3LKP - chains A and B of the 3 polymer chains in the assembly; structure by X-ray diffraction, 1.80 A resolution.

Chain A:
Molecule: HLA class I histocompatibility antigen, B-35 alpha chain
Organism: Homo sapiens
UniProtKB: P30685 (1B35_HUMAN); residues 1-276 here correspond to UniProt positions 25-300 (UniProt number = residue number + 24)
Sequence (276 residues; numbered 1 to 276; the number before each row is that of its first residue):
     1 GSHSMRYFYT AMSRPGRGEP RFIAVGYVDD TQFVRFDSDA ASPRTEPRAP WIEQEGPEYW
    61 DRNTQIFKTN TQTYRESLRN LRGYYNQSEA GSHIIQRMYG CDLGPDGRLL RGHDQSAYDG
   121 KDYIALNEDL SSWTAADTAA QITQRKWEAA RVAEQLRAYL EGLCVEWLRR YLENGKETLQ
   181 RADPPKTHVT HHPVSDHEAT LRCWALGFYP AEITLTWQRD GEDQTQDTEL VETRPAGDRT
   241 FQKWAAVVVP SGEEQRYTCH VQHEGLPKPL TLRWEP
Disulfides: Cys101-Cys164, Cys203-Cys259

Chain B:
Molecule: Beta-2-microglobulin
Organism: Homo sapiens
UniProtKB: P61769 (B2MG_HUMAN); residues 1-99 here correspond to UniProt positions 21-119 (UniProt number = residue number + 20)
Sequence (100 residues; each row starts with the number of its first residue; numbering starts at 0):
     0 MIQRTPKIQV YSRHPAENGK SNFLNCYVSG FHPSDIEVDL LKNGERIEKV EHSDLSFSKD
    60 WSFYLLYYTE FTPTEKDEYA CRVNHVTLSQ PKIVKWDRDM
Differences from the reference sequence: initiating methionine (0)
Disulfides: Cys25-Cys80

How chain A and chain B interact:
Contacting residue pairs - 63 pairs, chain A then chain B:
  Phe8(A) with Ser55(B); Phe56(B)
  Tyr9(A) with Phe56(B)
  Thr10(A) with Phe56(B); Phe62(B)
  Met12(A) with Ser33(B); Asp34(B)
  Arg17(A) with Asp34(B), salt bridge
  Ile23(A) with Leu54(B), hydrophobic
  Val25(A) with Asp53(B); Leu54(B); Ser55(B)
  Tyr27(A) with Ser55(B), hydrogen bond; Tyr63(B), hydrogen bond
  Gln32(A) with Asp53(B), hydrogen bond
  Arg35(A) with Asp53(B), salt bridge
  Arg48(A) with Asp53(B), salt bridge
  His93(A) with Met0(B)
  Ile94(A) with Pro32(B), hydrophobic; Ser33(B)
  Gln96(A) with His31(B), hydrogen bond; Phe56(B); Trp60(B), hydrogen bond (side chain-backbone); Phe62(B)
  Arg97(A) with Phe56(B)
  Met98(A) with Phe56(B), hydrophobic; Lys58(B); Trp60(B), hydrophobic
  Gln115(A) with Trp60(B)
  Ser116(A) with Trp60(B)
  Ala117(A) with Trp60(B)
  Asp119(A) with Met0(B); His31(B)
  Gly120(A) with Arg3(B), hydrogen bond (backbone-side chain); His31(B); Trp60(B)
  Asp122(A) with Trp60(B), hydrogen bond
  His192(A) with Asp98(B), salt bridge
  Arg202(A) with Asp98(B), hydrogen bond (side chain-backbone); Met99(B)
  Trp204(A) with Asp98(B); Met99(B)
  Val231(A) with Gln8(B)
  Glu232(A) with Lys6(B), salt bridge; Gln8(B), hydrogen bond (backbone-side chain); Tyr26(B); Ser28(B), hydrogen bond
  Thr233(A) with Tyr26(B)
  Arg234(A) with Gln8(B), hydrogen bond; Tyr10(B); Met99(B), hydrogen bond (side chain-backbone)
  Pro235(A) with Tyr10(B), hydrogen bond (backbone-side chain); Asn24(B); Tyr26(B); Leu65(B), hydrophobic
  Ala236(A) with Arg12(B), hydrogen bond (backbone-side chain); Asn24(B)
  Gly237(A) with Arg12(B), hydrogen bond (backbone-side chain); Leu65(B)
  Gln242(A) with Tyr10(B); Ser11(B); Arg12(B)
  Trp244(A) with Met99(B), hydrogen bond (side chain-backbone)
Also at the interface, not in a pair above, chain A (38 interface residues in all): Arg21, Ser92, Leu206, Asp238
Also at the interface, not in a pair above, chain B (30 interface residues in all): Ile1, His13, Pro14, Ser57, Asp59

Summary:
38 residues of chain A face 30 of chain B across their interface, with 16 hydrogen bonds and 5 salt bridges.
Polar pairs include Arg17(A)-Asp34(B), Arg35(A)-Asp53(B) and Arg48(A)-Asp53(B).
Chain A is HLA class I histocompatibility antigen, B-35 alpha chain and chain B is Beta-2-microglobulin, both
from Homo sapiens; the structure, Crystal Structure of HLA B*3501 in complex with influenza NP418 epitope from
1972 strain, was determined by X-ray diffraction (same publication as 3LKN, 3LKO, 3LKQ, 3LKR and 3LKS).
